8DPG - chains B and C of the 5 polymer chains in the assembly; structure by electron microscopy, 3.60 A resolution.

== Chain B ==
Name: G-alpha subunit q (Gi2-mini-Gq chimera)
Organism: Homo sapiens
Sequence (246 residues; each row starts with the number of its first residue):
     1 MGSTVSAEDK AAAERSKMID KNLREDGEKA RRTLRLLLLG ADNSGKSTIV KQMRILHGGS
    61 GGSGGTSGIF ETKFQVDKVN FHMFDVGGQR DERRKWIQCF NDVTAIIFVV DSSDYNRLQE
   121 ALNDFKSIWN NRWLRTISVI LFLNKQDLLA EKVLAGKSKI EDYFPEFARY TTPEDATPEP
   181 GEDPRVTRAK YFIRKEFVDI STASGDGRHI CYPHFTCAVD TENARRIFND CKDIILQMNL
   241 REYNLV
Disordered / not traced: 1-4, 52-67, 88-92

== Chain C ==
Name: Guanine nucleotide-binding protein G(I)/G(S)/G(T) subunit beta-1
Organism: Homo sapiens
UniProt: P62873 (GBB1_HUMAN); numbering as in UniProt (aligned over 2-340)
Sequence (358 residues; numbered -17 to 340; the number before each row is that of its first residue; numbers below 1 keep their minus sign (Met-17 is residue -17)):
   -17 MHHHHHHLEV LFQGPGSSGS ELDQLRQEAE QLKNQIRDAR KACADATLSQ ITNNIDPVGR
    43 IQMRTRRTLR GHLAKIYAMH WGTDSRLLVS ASQDGKLIIW DSYTTNKVHA IPLRSSWVMT
   103 CAYAPSGNYV ACGGLDNICS IYNLKTREGN VRVSRELAGH TGYLSCCRFL DDNQIVTSSG
   163 DTTCALWDIE TGQQTTTFTG HTGDVMSLSL APDTRLFVSG ACDASAKLWD VREGMCRQTF
   223 TGHESDINAI CFFPNGNAFA TGSDDATCRL FDLRADQELM TYSHDNIICG ITSVSFSKSG
   283 RLLLAGYDDF NCNVWDALKA DRAGVLAGHD NRVSCLGVTD DGMAVATGSW DSFLKIWN
Disordered / not traced: -17 to 4
Sequence notes: expression tag (-17 to 1)
UniProt features mapped onto this chain:
  - modified residue: Ser2 (N-acetylserine), His266 (Phosphohistidine)

== Interface between chain B and chain C ==
Contacting residue pairs - 29 pairs, chain B then chain C:
  Arg15(B) - Val90(C)  hydrogen bond (side chain-backbone)
  Ser16(B) - Asn88(C)
  Ser16(B) - Lys89(C)  hydrogen bond (side chain-backbone)
  Ile19(B) - Lys89(C)
  Ile19(B) - Val90(C)
  Asp20(B) - Lys89(C)  salt bridge
  Leu23(B) - Lys78(C)
  Leu23(B) - Ile80(C)  hydrophobic
  Leu23(B) - Lys89(C)
  Asp26(B) - Lys78(C)
  Gly27(B) - Leu55(C)
  Ile69(B) - Trp99(C)
  Ile69(B) - Leu117(C)  hydrophobic
  Phe84(B) - Trp99(C)
  Lys95(B) - Tyr145(C)
  Lys95(B) - Cys204(C)
  Lys95(B) - Asp228(C)  salt bridge
  Lys95(B) - Asn230(C)
  Lys95(B) - Asp246(C)  salt bridge
  Trp96(B) - Leu117(C)  hydrophobic
  Cys99(B) - Tyr59(C)
  Cys99(B) - Trp99(C)
  Cys99(B) - Leu117(C)  hydrophobic
  Phe100(B) - Trp99(C)  hydrophobic
  Asn101(B) - Lys57(C)
  Asn101(B) - Trp332(C)
  Asp102(B) - Lys57(C)
  Trp133(B) - Asp290(C)
  Trp133(B) - Arg314(C)
Other interface residues (no listed pair), chain B (20 interface residues in all): Arg35, Gly68, Glu71, Gln98
Other interface residues (no listed pair), chain C (24 interface residues in all): Arg52, Gly53, His91, Ala92, Asn119, Met188

== Summary ==
Chain B and chain C form an interface of 20 and 24 residues respectively, with 2 hydrogen bonds and 3 salt
bridges. Polar contacts include Asp20(B)-Lys89(C), Lys95(B)-Asp228(C) and Lys95(B)-Asp246(C).
Here chain B is G-alpha subunit q (Gi2-mini-Gq chimera) and chain C is Guanine nucleotide-binding protein
G(I)/G(S)/G(T) subunit beta-1, both from Homo sapiens. Entry 8DPG (Cryo-EM structure of the 5HT2C receptor
(INI isoform) bound to psilocin) was determined by electron microscopy, deposited together with 8DPF, 8DPH and
8DPI.
